PDB entry 1M90 | X-ray diffraction, 2.80 A resolution | chains A and Z of the 31 polymer chains in the assembly

[Chain A]
Molecule: 23S RRNA
Source organism: Haloarcula marismortui
Sequence (2922 nucleotides; each row starts with the number of its first residue):
     2 UUGGCUACUAUGCCAGCUGGUGGAUUGCUCGGCUCAGGCGCUGAUGAAGG
    52 ACGUGCCAAGCUGCGAUAAGCCAUGGGGAGCCGCACGGAGGCGAAGAACC
   102 AUGGAUUUCCGAAUGAGAAUCUCUCUAACAAUUGCUUCGCGCAAUGAGGA
   152 ACCCCGAGAACUGAAACAUCUCAGUAUCGGGAGGAACAGAAAACGCAAUG
   202 UGAUGUCGUUAGUAACCGCGAGUGAACGCGAUACAGCCCAAACCGAAGCC
   252 CUCACGGGCAAUGUGGUGUCAGGGCUACCUCUCAUCAGCCGACCGUCUCG
   302 ACGAAGUCUCUUGGAACAGAGCGUGAUACAGGGUGACAACCCCGUACUCG
   352 AGACCAGUACGACGUGCGGUAGUGCCAGAGUAGCGGGGGUUGGAUAUCCC
   402 UCGCGAAUAACGCAGGCAUCGACUGCGAAGGCUAAACACAACCUGAGACC
   452 GAUAGUGAACAAGUAGUGUGAACGAACGCUGCAAAGUACCCUCAGAAGGG
   502 AGGCGAAAUAGAGCAUGAAAUCAGUUGGCGAUCGAGCGACAGGGCAUACA
   552 AGGUCCCUCGACGAAUGACCGACGCGCGAGCGUCCAGUAAGACUCACGGG
   602 AAGCCGAUGUUCUGUCGUACGUUUUGAAAAACGAGCCAGGGAGUGUGUCU
   652 GCAUGGCAAGUCUAACCGGAGUAUCCGGGGAGGCACAGGGAAACCGACAU
   702 GGCCGCAGGGCUUUGCCCGAGGGCCGCCGUCUUCAAGGGCGGGGAGCCAU
   752 GUGGACACGACCCGAAUCCGGACGAUCUACGCAUGGACAAGAUGAAGCGU
   802 GCCGAAAGGCACGUGGAAGUCUGUUAGAGUUGGUGUCCUACAAUACCCUC
   852 UCGUGAUCUAUGUGUAGGGGUGAAAGGCCCAUCGAGUCCGGCAACAGCUG
   902 GUUCCAAUCGAAACAUGUCGAAGCAUGACCUCCGCCGAGGUAGUCUGUGA
   952 GGUAGAGCGACCGAUUGGUGUGUCCGCCUCCGAGAGGAGUCGGCACACCU
  1002 GUCAAACUCCAAACUUACAGACGCCGUUUGACGCGGGGAUUCCGGUGCGC
  1052 GGGGUAAGCCUGUGUACCAGGAGGGGAACAACCCAGAGAUAGGUUAAGGU
  1102 CCCCAAGUGUGGAUUAAGUGUAAUCCUCUGAAGGUGGUCUCGAGCCCUAG
  1152 ACAGCCGGGAGGUGAGCUUAGAAGCAGCUACCCUCUAAGAAAAGCGUAAC
  1202 AGCUUACCGGCCGAGGUUUGAGGCGCCCAAAAUGAUCGGGACUCAAAUCC
  1252 ACCACCGAGACCUGUCCGUACCACUCAUACUGGUAAUCGAGUAGAUUGGC
  1302 GCUCUAAUUGGAUGGAAGUAGGGGUGAAAACUCCUAUGGACCGAUUAGUG
  1352 ACGAAAAUCCUGGCCAUAGUAGCAGCGAUAGUCGGGUGAGAACCCCGACG
  1402 GCCUAAUGGAUAAGGGUUCCUCAGCACUGCUGAUCAGCUGAGGGUUAGCC
  1452 GGUCCUAAGUCAUACCGCAACUCGACUAUGACGAAAUGGGAAACGGGUUA
  1502 AUAUUCCCGUGCCACUAUGCAGUGAAAGUUGACGCCCUGGGGUCGAUCAC
  1552 GCUGGGCAUUCGCCCAGUCGAACCGUCCAACUCCGUGGAAGCCGUAAUGG
  1602 CAGGAAGCGGACGAACGGCGGCAUAGGGAAACGUGAUUCAACCUGGGGCC
  1652 CAUGAAAAGACGAGCAUAGUGUCCGUACCGAGAACCGACACAGGUGUCCA
  1702 UGGCGGCGAAAGCCAAGGCCUGUCGGGAGCAACCAACGUUAGGGAAUUCG
  1752 GCAAGUUAGUCCCGUACCUUCGGAAGAAGGGAUGCCUGCUCCGGAACGGA
  1802 GCAGGUCGCAGUGACUCGGAAGCUCGGACUGUCUAGUAACAACAUAGGUG
  1852 ACCGCAAAUCCGCAAGGACUCGUACGGUCACUGAAUCCUGCCCAGUGCAG
  1902 GUAUCUGAACACCUCGUACAAGAGGACGAAGGACCUGUCAACGGCGGGGG
  1952 UAACUAUGACCCUCUUAAGGUAGCGUAGUACCUUGCCGCAUCAGUAGCGG
  2002 CUUGCAUGAAUGGAUUAACCAGAGCUUCACUGUCCCAACGUUGGGCCCGG
  2052 UGAACUGUACAUUCCAGUGCGGAGUCUGGAGACACCCAGGGGGAAGCGAA
  2102 GACCCUAUGGAGCUUUACUGCAGGCUGUCGCUGAGACGUGGUCGCCGAUG
  2152 UGCAGCAUAGGUAGGAGACACUACACAGGUACCCGCGCUAGCGGGCCACC
  2202 GAGUCAACAGUGAAAUACUACCCGUCGGUGACUGCGACUCUCACUCCGGG
  2252 AGGAGGACACCGAUAGCCGGGCAGUUUGACUGGGGCGGUACGCGCUCGAA
  2302 AAGAUAUCGAGCGCGCCCUAUGGCUAUCUCAGCCGGGACAGAGACCCGGC
  2352 GAAGAGUGCAAGAGCAAAAGAUAGCUUGACAGUGUUCUUCCCAACGAGGA
  2402 ACGCUGACGCGAAAGCGUGGUCUAGCGAACCAAUUAGCCUGCUUGAUGCG
  2452 GGCAAUUGAUGACAGAAAAGCUACCCUAGGGAUAACAGAGUCGUCACUCG
  2502 CAAGAGCACAUAUCGACCGAGUGGCUUGCUACCUCGAUGUCGGUUCCCUC
  2552 CAUCCUGCCCGUGCAGAAGCGGGCAAGGGUGAGGUUGUUCGCCUAUUAAA
  2602 GGAGGUCGUGAGCUGGGUUUAGACCGUCGUGAGACAGGUCGGCUGCUAUC
  2652 UACUGGGUGUGUAAUGGUGUCUGACAAGAACGACCGUAUAGUACGAGAGG
  2702 AACUACGGUUGGUGGCCACUGGUGUACCGGUUGUUCGAGAGAGCACGUGC
  2752 CGGGUAGCCACGCCACACGGGGUAAGAGCUGAACGCAUCUAAGCUCGAAA
  2802 CCCACUUGGAAAAGAGACACCGCCGAGGUCCCGCGUACAAGACGCGGUCG
  2852 AUAGACUCGGGGUGUGCGCGUCGAGGUAACGAGACGUUAAGCCCACGAGC
  2902 ACUAACAGACCAAAGCCAUCAU
Not modelled in the structure: 2-9, 126-127, 715, 971-998, 1560, 1952-1963, 2137-2236, 2339-2343, 2665-2666, 2915-2923
Sequence notes: conflict C560 (U3155 in 3377779)
Bound ions: Mg2+ site 1 near G28 (its only coordinating residue here); Na+ site 1: C40, G41; Na+ site 2: G56, A59, G61; Na+ site 3: G66, U108; Mg2+ site 2 near U115 (its only coordinating residue here); Na+ site 4: C130, U146; Na+ site 5: C141, G142; Mg2+ site 3: C162, U2276; K+ site 1: C162, U163, U172; Mg2+ site 4: A165, A167, C168; Na+ site 6: A165, A166, A167; Mg2+ site 5: A166, G219; 64 more Na+ sites not listed; 99 more Mg2+ sites not listed; 1 more K+ sites not listed
Small-molecule neighbours:
  - 6-aminohexanoic acid / phenylalaninal: G2102, A2103, C2104, A2486, A2538, G2540, U2620, U2621
  - sparsomycin (SPS): A2486, C2487, U2541, C2608, U2619, U2620, A2637
What the authors report for this chain:
  - binding site for CCA: G2284, G2285
  - conformationally variable residues: A2637
  - contacts within the chain: G2482-A2486 (hydrogen bond), G2102-A2486 (hydrogen bond)
  - catalytic residues: A2486 (proposed by the authors, not directly observed)

[Chain Z]
Protein: Ribosomal protein L32E
Source organism: Haloarcula marismortui
UniProt: P12736 (RL32_HALMA); residues 1-240 here = UniProt positions 1-240
Amino-acid sequence (240 residues; each row starts with the number of its first residue):
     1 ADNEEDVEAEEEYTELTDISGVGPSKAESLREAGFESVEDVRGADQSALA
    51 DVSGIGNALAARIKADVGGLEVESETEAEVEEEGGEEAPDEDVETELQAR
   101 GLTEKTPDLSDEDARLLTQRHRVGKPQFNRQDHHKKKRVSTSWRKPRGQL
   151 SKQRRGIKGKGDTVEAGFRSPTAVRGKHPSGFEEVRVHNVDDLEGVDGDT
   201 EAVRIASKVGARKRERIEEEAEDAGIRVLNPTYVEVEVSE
Not modelled in the structure: 1-94, 237-240
Bound ions: Mg2+: His133, Lys136, Val139

[Interface between chain A and chain Z]
Contacting residue pairs - 168 pairs, chain A then chain Z:
  G320(A) - Arg212(Z)  hydrogen bond to the sugar
  A521(A) - Lys137(Z)  salt bridge to the phosphate
  U522(A) - Lys137(Z)  salt bridge to the phosphate
  G537(A) - Lys135(Z)  hydrogen bond to the sugar
  G537(A) - Lys160(Z)  sugar contact
  C538(A) - His134(Z)  salt bridge to the phosphate
  C538(A) - Lys135(Z)  phosphate contact
  G539(A) - His134(Z)  hydrogen bond to the phosphate
  G539(A) - Gly159(Z)  hydrogen bond to the base
  A540(A) - Gln127(Z)  hydrogen bond to the phosphate
  A540(A) - Gly159(Z)  sugar contact
  A540(A) - Gly161(Z)  sugar contact
  C541(A) - Pro126(Z)  phosphate contact
  C541(A) - Gln127(Z)  hydrogen bond to the phosphate
  A551(A) - Tyr233(Z)  phosphate contact
  A552(A) - Arg204(Z)  hydrogen bond to the phosphate
  A552(A) - Leu229(Z)  sugar contact
  A552(A) - Pro231(Z)  phosphate contact
  A552(A) - Tyr233(Z)  hydrogen bond to the phosphate
  G553(A) - His178(Z)  salt bridge to the phosphate
  G553(A) - Pro179(Z)  sugar contact
  G553(A) - Arg204(Z)  salt bridge to the phosphate
  G554(A) - His178(Z)  salt bridge to the phosphate
  G554(A) - Ser180(Z)  phosphate contact
  G554(A) - Arg227(Z)  salt bridge to the phosphate
  U555(A) - His121(Z)  phosphate contact
  C556(A) - His121(Z)  salt bridge to the phosphate
  C594(A) - Arg122(Z)  hydrogen bond to the sugar
  U595(A) - Thr118(Z)  phosphate contact
  U595(A) - Arg122(Z)  salt bridge to the phosphate
  C617(A) - Lys158(Z)  hydrogen bond to the sugar
  C617(A) - Gly159(Z)  base contact
  G618(A) - Lys158(Z)  sugar contact
  G618(A) - Lys160(Z)  hydrogen bond to the sugar
  A620(A) - Asp132(Z)  hydrogen bond to the sugar
  A620(A) - Lys135(Z)  hydrogen bond to the sugar
  A620(A) - Lys160(Z)  salt bridge to the phosphate
  C621(A) - Gln131(Z)  hydrogen bond to the phosphate
  C621(A) - Asp132(Z)  sugar contact
  C621(A) - Ser151(Z)  phosphate contact
  C621(A) - Lys152(Z)  salt bridge to the phosphate
  G622(A) - Gln131(Z)  hydrogen bond to the phosphate
  G622(A) - Arg147(Z)  phosphate contact
  G622(A) - Gly148(Z)  hydrogen bond to the phosphate
  G622(A) - Ser151(Z)  phosphate contact
  U623(A) - Gly148(Z)  phosphate contact
  U623(A) - Gln149(Z)  hydrogen bond to the phosphate
  U623(A) - Leu150(Z)  base contact
  U624(A) - Leu150(Z)  base contact
  U625(A) - Leu150(Z)  base contact
  A628(A) - Leu150(Z)  sugar contact
  A629(A) - Lys152(Z)  salt bridge to the phosphate
  C637(A) - Lys136(Z)  salt bridge to the phosphate
  C637(A) - Arg138(Z)  salt bridge to the phosphate
  C638(A) - Lys136(Z)  phosphate contact
  C638(A) - Lys137(Z)  phosphate contact
  C638(A) - Arg138(Z)  salt bridge to the phosphate
  A639(A) - Arg138(Z)  phosphate contact
  C905(A) - Arg144(Z)  salt bridge to the phosphate
  C906(A) - Trp143(Z)  phosphate contact
  C906(A) - Arg144(Z)  phosphate contact
  C906(A) - Lys145(Z)  hydrogen bond to the phosphate
  C906(A) - Arg147(Z)  salt bridge to the phosphate
  A907(A) - Trp143(Z)  hydrogen bond to the phosphate
  A907(A) - Lys145(Z)  phosphate contact
  A907(A) - Val164(Z)  sugar contact
  A908(A) - Glu165(Z)  phosphate contact
  A908(A) - Ala166(Z)  hydrogen bond to the phosphate
  G1071(A) - Gln149(Z)  phosphate contact
  G1071(A) - Arg154(Z)  sugar contact
  G1072(A) - Arg154(Z)  salt bridge to the phosphate
  G1072(A) - Arg155(Z)  phosphate contact
  A1073(A) - Arg155(Z)  sugar contact
  A1073(A) - Gly156(Z)  hydrogen bond to the sugar
  A1073(A) - Ile157(Z)  phosphate contact
  G1074(A) - Ile157(Z)  phosphate contact
  G1074(A) - Lys158(Z)  hydrogen bond to the phosphate
  G1075(A) - Lys158(Z)  salt bridge to the phosphate
  G1089(A) - Glu165(Z)  hydrogen bond to the sugar
  G1089(A) - Gly167(Z)  hydrogen bond to the base
  A1090(A) - Gly167(Z)  sugar contact
  A1090(A) - Phe168(Z)  sugar contact
  U1091(A) - Val123(Z)  sugar contact
  G1260(A) - Lys158(Z)  base contact
  U1266(A) - Arg115(Z)  hydrogen bond to the phosphate
  U1266(A) - Gln119(Z)  hydrogen bond to the sugar
  C1267(A) - Glu112(Z)  phosphate contact
  C1267(A) - Arg115(Z)  salt bridge to the phosphate
  C1267(A) - Leu116(Z)  sugar contact
  C1267(A) - Gln119(Z)  sugar contact
  C1267(A) - Pro171(Z)  sugar contact
  C1268(A) - Ala166(Z)  hydrogen bond to the sugar
  C1268(A) - Gly167(Z)  base contact
  C1268(A) - Arg169(Z)  sugar contact
  C1268(A) - Ser170(Z)  sugar contact
  C1268(A) - Pro171(Z)  phosphate contact
  C1268(A) - Thr172(Z)  hydrogen bond to the phosphate
  C1268(A) - Arg175(Z)  hydrogen bond to the phosphate
  G1269(A) - Ala166(Z)  sugar contact
  G1269(A) - Arg175(Z)  salt bridge to the phosphate
  U1293(A) - Gln149(Z)  hydrogen bond to the sugar
  U1293(A) - Arg154(Z)  sugar contact
  G1311(A) - His188(Z)  sugar contact
  G1311(A) - Asn189(Z)  phosphate contact
  G1311(A) - Lys208(Z)  base contact
  G1312(A) - His188(Z)  sugar contact
  G1312(A) - Asn189(Z)  phosphate contact
  G1312(A) - Lys208(Z)  hydrogen bond to the sugar
  G1312(A) - Val209(Z)  hydrogen bond to the sugar
  G1312(A) - Lys213(Z)  salt bridge to the phosphate
  A1313(A) - Lys208(Z)  sugar contact
  A1313(A) - Val209(Z)  phosphate contact
  A1313(A) - Gly210(Z)  hydrogen bond to the phosphate
  A1313(A) - Lys213(Z)  salt bridge to the phosphate
  G1315(A) - Ala211(Z)  hydrogen bond to the phosphate
  G1315(A) - Arg212(Z)  hydrogen bond to the base
  G1315(A) - Glu215(Z)  hydrogen bond to the base
  G1316(A) - Gly210(Z)  phosphate contact
  G1316(A) - Ala211(Z)  hydrogen bond to the phosphate
  A1317(A) - Lys208(Z)  phosphate contact
  A1318(A) - Lys208(Z)  phosphate contact
  G1324(A) - Arg204(Z)  base contact
  G1325(A) - Pro179(Z)  sugar contact
  U1326(A) - Arg120(Z)  phosphate contact
  U1326(A) - Gly176(Z)  sugar contact
  U1326(A) - Lys177(Z)  sugar contact
  G1327(A) - Arg120(Z)  salt bridge to the phosphate
  G1327(A) - Lys125(Z)  hydrogen bond to the base
  G1327(A) - Arg169(Z)  hydrogen bond to the phosphate
  G1327(A) - Ser170(Z)  phosphate contact
  G1327(A) - Arg175(Z)  phosphate contact
  G1327(A) - Gly176(Z)  hydrogen bond to the phosphate
  A1328(A) - Lys125(Z)  sugar contact
  A1328(A) - Phe128(Z)  sugar contact
  A1328(A) - Val164(Z)  sugar contact
  A1328(A) - Glu165(Z)  base contact
  A1328(A) - Ala166(Z)  hydrogen bond to the base
  A1328(A) - Phe168(Z)  sugar contact
  A1328(A) - Arg169(Z)  salt bridge to the phosphate
  A1328(A) - Ser170(Z)  hydrogen bond to the phosphate
  A1328(A) - Arg175(Z)  salt bridge to the phosphate
  A1329(A) - Lys125(Z)  salt bridge to the phosphate
  A1329(A) - Phe128(Z)  phosphate contact
  A1329(A) - Trp143(Z)  phosphate contact
  A1329(A) - Val164(Z)  sugar contact
  A1329(A) - Arg169(Z)  base contact
  A1330(A) - Ser142(Z)  phosphate contact
  A1330(A) - Trp143(Z)  hydrogen bond to the phosphate
  A1331(A) - Ser142(Z)  hydrogen bond to the phosphate
  A1331(A) - Arg144(Z)  salt bridge to the phosphate
  U1333(A) - Arg186(Z)  hydrogen bond to the phosphate
  U1333(A) - Arg204(Z)  sugar contact
  C1334(A) - Arg186(Z)  salt bridge to the phosphate
  C1334(A) - Arg204(Z)  hydrogen bond to the sugar
  C1334(A) - Ile205(Z)  sugar contact
  C1334(A) - Ala206(Z)  phosphate contact
  C1334(A) - Ser207(Z)  hydrogen bond to the phosphate
  C1334(A) - Asn230(Z)  hydrogen bond to the phosphate
  C1335(A) - Ser207(Z)  phosphate contact
  C1335(A) - Asn230(Z)  hydrogen bond to the phosphate
  C1343(A) - Lys208(Z)  hydrogen bond to the sugar
  G1344(A) - Lys208(Z)  sugar contact
  A1356(A) - Arg130(Z)  salt bridge to the phosphate
  A1356(A) - Asp132(Z)  base contact
  A1356(A) - Lys136(Z)  base contact
  A1356(A) - Arg138(Z)  hydrogen bond to the base
  A1356(A) - Val139(Z)  base contact
  U2059(A) - Lys136(Z)  hydrogen bond to the sugar
Also at the interface, not in a pair above, chain A (75 interface residues in all): A319, C596, G1290, A1294, U1314, A2060
Also at the interface, not in a pair above, chain Z (80 interface residues in all): Pro146, Asp162, Val174, Glu184, Arg214, Arg216

[Summary]
75 residues of chain A and 80 residues of chain Z are in contact, with 52 hydrogen bonds and 30 salt bridges.
Among the polar pairs are G539(A)-Gly159(Z), G1089(A)-Gly167(Z) and G1315(A)-Arg212(Z). Chain A binds
sparsomycin and 6-aminohexanoic acid / phenylalaninal. From the paper: the catalytic residue A2486(A); a
binding site for CCA at G2284(A) and G2285(A).
Chain A is 23S RRNA and chain Z is Ribosomal protein L32E, both from Haloarcula marismortui; the structure,
Co-crystal structure of CCA-Phe-caproic acid-biotin and sparsomycin bound to the 50S ribosomal subunit, was
determined by X-ray diffraction, deposited together with 1Q7Y, 1Q81, 1Q82 and 1Q86.
